8D6F - chain B; structure by X-ray diffraction, 2.49 A resolution.

[Chain B]
Protein: Membrane-associated tyrosine- and threonine-specific cdc2-inhibitory kinase
Source organism: Homo sapiens
Notes: EC 2.7.11.1; fragment: kinase domain
UniProt: Q99640 (PMYT1_HUMAN); numbering as in UniProt (aligned over 75-362)
Sequence (311 residues; row label = number of the first residue in the row):
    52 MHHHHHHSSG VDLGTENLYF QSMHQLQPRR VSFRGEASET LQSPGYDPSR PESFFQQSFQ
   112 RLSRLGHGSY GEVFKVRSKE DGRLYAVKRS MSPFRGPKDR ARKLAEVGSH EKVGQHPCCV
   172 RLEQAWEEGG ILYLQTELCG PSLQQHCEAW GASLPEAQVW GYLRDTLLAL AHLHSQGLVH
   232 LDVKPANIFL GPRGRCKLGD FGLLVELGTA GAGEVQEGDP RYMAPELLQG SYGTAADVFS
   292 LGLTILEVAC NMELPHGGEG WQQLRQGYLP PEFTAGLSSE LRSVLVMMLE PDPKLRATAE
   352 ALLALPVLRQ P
Unresolved in the structure: 52-75, 85-92, 260-265, 362
Construct notes: initiating methionine (52); expression tag (53-74)
Ligand contacts: QG5 ((1M)-2-amino-1-(5-hydroxy-2-methylphenyl)-1H-pyrrolo[2,3-b]quinoxaline-3-carboxamide): L116, G117, Y121, V124, A137, V138, K139, E157, H161, V171, L185, T187, E188, L189, C190, G191, Q196, F240, G250, D251, F252
Reported in the primary citation:
  - binding site for QG5: V124, T187, E188, C190, G191
  - specificity-determining residues: T187 (proposed by the authors, not directly observed)

[Overview]
Ligands of chain B: compound QG5. The paper reports a binding site for QG5 at V124, T187 and E188 among
others; the specificity determinant T187.
Chain B is Membrane-associated tyrosine- and threonine-specific cdc2-inhibitory kinase (Homo sapiens); the
structure, Crystal Structure of Human Myt1 Kinase domain Bounded with Eph receptor inhibitor / compound 41,
was determined by X-ray diffraction (same publication as 8D6C, 8D6D and 8D6E).
